9FM0 - chains A and C of the 3 polymer chains in the assembly; structure by X-ray diffraction, 2.56 A resolution.

# Chain A
Molecule: Human Fab Heavy Chain (FabHC) V-region
Organism: Homo sapiens
Notes: antibody fragment or engineered binder
Amino-acid sequence (225 residues; each row starts with the number of its first residue):
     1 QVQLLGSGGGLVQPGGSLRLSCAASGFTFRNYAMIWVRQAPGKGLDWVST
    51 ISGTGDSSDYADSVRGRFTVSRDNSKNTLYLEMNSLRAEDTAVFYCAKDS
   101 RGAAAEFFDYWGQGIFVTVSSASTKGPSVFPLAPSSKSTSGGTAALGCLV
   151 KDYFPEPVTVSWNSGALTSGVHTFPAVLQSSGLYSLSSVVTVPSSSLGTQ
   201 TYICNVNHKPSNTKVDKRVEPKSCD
Cystine bridges: Cys22-Cys96, Cys148-Cys204

# Chain C
Molecule: Human Fab Light Chain (FabLC) V-region
Organism: Homo sapiens
Notes: antibody fragment or engineered binder
Amino-acid sequence (214 residues; numbered 1 to 214; the number before each row is that of its first residue):
     1 AIRMTQSPSSFSASIGDRVTITCRASQGISSYLAWYQQKPGKAPNLLIYA
    51 TSSLQSGVPSRFSGSGSGTDFTLTITSLQSEDFATYYCQQYYSHPLTFGG
   101 GTKVEIKRTVAAPSVFIFPPSDEQLKSGTASVVCLLNNFYPREAKVQWKV
   151 DNALQSGNSQESVTEQDSKDSTYSLSSTLTLSKADYEKHKVYACEVTHQG
   201 LSSPVTKSFNRGEC
Cystine bridges: Cys23-Cys88, Cys134-Cys194

# How chain A and chain C interact
Residue-residue contacts (83; chain A residue first):
  Gln39(A) - Gln38(C)  hydrogen bond
  Gln39(A) - Tyr87(C)  hydrogen bond
  Gly44(A) - Tyr87(C)
  Leu45(A) - Pro44(C)  hydrophobic
  Leu45(A) - Tyr87(C)  hydrophobic
  Leu45(A) - Phe98(C)
  Trp47(A) - His94(C)
  Trp47(A) - Pro95(C)  hydrophobic
  Trp47(A) - Leu96(C)
  Trp47(A) - Phe98(C)
  Thr50(A) - His94(C)  hydrogen bond
  Tyr95(A) - Gln38(C)  hydrogen bond
  Tyr95(A) - Ala43(C)  hydrophobic
  Ala105(A) - His94(C)
  Glu106(A) - Gln89(C)  hydrogen bond (backbone-side chain)
  Glu106(A) - Tyr91(C)
  Phe107(A) - Tyr36(C)
  Phe107(A) - Leu46(C)  hydrophobic
  Phe107(A) - Tyr49(C)  hydrophobic
  Phe107(A) - Tyr91(C)
  Phe108(A) - Tyr36(C)  hydrogen bond (backbone-side chain)
  Phe108(A) - Leu46(C)
  Phe108(A) - Gln89(C)
  Phe108(A) - Leu96(C)  hydrophobic
  Asp109(A) - Leu46(C)
  Trp111(A) - Tyr36(C)
  Trp111(A) - Ala43(C)  hydrophobic
  Trp111(A) - Pro44(C)
  Gly112(A) - Ala43(C)
  Gln113(A) - Ala43(C)
  Val129(A) - Glu123(C)
  Phe130(A) - Ser121(C)
  Phe130(A) - Glu123(C)
  Phe130(A) - Gln124(C)
  Pro131(A) - Ser121(C)
  Pro131(A) - Glu123(C)
  Leu132(A) - Phe118(C)
  Leu132(A) - Val133(C)  hydrophobic
  Ala133(A) - Phe118(C)
  Lys137(A) - Phe116(C)
  Lys137(A) - Ile117(C)  hydrogen bond (backbone-backbone)
  Lys137(A) - Ser208(C)
  Ser138(A) - Phe116(C)
  Ser138(A) - Ile117(C)
  Ser138(A) - Phe118(C)
  Ser140(A) - Phe116(C)
  Ala145(A) - Phe116(C)  hydrophobic
  Ala145(A) - Phe118(C)
  Ala145(A) - Leu135(C)  hydrophobic
  Leu146(A) - Phe118(C)  hydrophobic
  Leu149(A) - Ser131(C)
  Lys151(A) - Gln124(C)
  Lys151(A) - Ser131(C)
  His172(A) - Asn137(C)
  His172(A) - Asn138(C)
  His172(A) - Thr164(C)
  His172(A) - Ser174(C)
  Phe174(A) - Leu135(C)  hydrophobic
  Phe174(A) - Ser162(C)
  Phe174(A) - Thr164(C)
  Phe174(A) - Ser174(C)
  Phe174(A) - Leu175(C)
  Phe174(A) - Ser176(C)
  Pro175(A) - Ser162(C)  hydrogen bond (backbone-side chain)
  Pro175(A) - Val163(C)
  Val177(A) - Gln160(C)
  Val177(A) - Glu161(C)
  Val177(A) - Ser162(C)
  Leu178(A) - Gln160(C)  hydrogen bond (backbone-side chain)
  Gln179(A) - Gln160(C)
  Val189(A) - Leu135(C)  hydrophobic
  Thr191(A) - Asn137(C)
  Lys217(A) - Glu123(C)  salt bridge
  Lys222(A) - Pro120(C)
  Lys222(A) - Asp122(C)  salt bridge
  Lys222(A) - Cys214(C)
  Ser223(A) - Glu213(C)
  Cys224(A) - Pro119(C)  hydrophobic
  Cys224(A) - Glu213(C)
  Cys224(A) - Cys214(C)  hydrogen bond
  Asp225(A) - Phe209(C)
  Asp225(A) - Asn210(C)  hydrogen bond (backbone-backbone)
  Asp225(A) - Glu213(C)  hydrogen bond (backbone-backbone)
Interface residues without a listed pair, chain A (49 interface residues in all): Ile35, Val37, Lys43, Asp46, Asp59, Ser100, Ser135, Thr139, Thr143, Ser187
Interface residues without a listed pair, chain C (48 interface residues in all): Ala34, Gly41, Lys42, Gln55, Gly100, Ser127, Thr129, Thr180

# Summary
49 residues of chain A face 48 of chain C across their interface, with 12 hydrogen bonds and 2 salt bridges.
Polar contacts include Lys217(A)-Glu123(C), Lys222(A)-Asp122(C) and Gln39(A)-Gln38(C).
Chain A is Human Fab Heavy Chain (FabHC) V-region and chain C is Human Fab Light Chain (FabLC) V-region, both
from Homo sapiens; the structure, Human antibody (Fab) and P. aeruginosa (T3SS) protein PcrV-fragment complex,
was determined by X-ray diffraction.
